PDB entry 6CGY | X-ray diffraction, 1.65 A resolution | chains A and H of the 3 polymer chains in the assembly

Chain A (and H):
Name: Beta-lactamase
Organism: Alicyclobacillus acidoterrestris (strain ATCC 49025 / DSM 3922 / CIP 106132 / NCIMB 13137 / GD3B)
Notes: chain H of this document is another copy of the same molecule, construct and numbering; everything in this record applies to it too
UniProt: T0BMH6 (T0BMH6_ALIAG); residues 2-283 here correspond to UniProt positions 1-282 (UniProt number = residue number - 1)
Chain sequence (282 residues; row label = number of the first residue in the row):
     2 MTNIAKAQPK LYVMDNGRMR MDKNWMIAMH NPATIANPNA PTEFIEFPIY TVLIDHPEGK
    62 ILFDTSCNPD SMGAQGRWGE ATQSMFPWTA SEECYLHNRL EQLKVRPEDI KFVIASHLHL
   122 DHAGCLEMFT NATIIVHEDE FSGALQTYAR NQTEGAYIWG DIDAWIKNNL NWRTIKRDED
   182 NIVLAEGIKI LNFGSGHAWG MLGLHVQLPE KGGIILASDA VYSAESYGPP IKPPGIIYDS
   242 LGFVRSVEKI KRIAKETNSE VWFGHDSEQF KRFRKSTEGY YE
Unresolved in the structure: 2-7
Metal / ion sites: Co2+ site 1: His-118, His-120, His-198, Asp-220 (together with phosphate ion); Co2+ site 2: Asp-122, His-123, Asp-220, His-266 (together with phosphate ion)
Reported in the primary citation:
  - Co2+ coordination: His-118, His-120, Asp-122, His-123, His-198, Asp-220, His-266
  - binding site for phosphate ion: Asp-122, Tyr-223
  - catalytic residues: Tyr-223 (by similarity / conservation)
  - self-association interface (contacts with another copy of this molecule): Pro-33 to Ala-41

Interface between chain A and chain H:
Pairs across the interface (28):
  Gln-9(A) / Gln-103(H)
  Lys-11(A) / Gln-103(H)  hydrogen bond (side chain-backbone)
  Tyr-13(A) / Tyr-281(H)
  Gln-103(A) / Gln-9(H)
  Gln-103(A) / Lys-11(H)  hydrogen bond (backbone-side chain)
  Leu-104(A) / Tyr-281(H)
  Lys-105(A) / Asp-56(H)  salt bridge
  Arg-275(A) / Glu-279(H)  hydrogen bond (side chain-backbone)
  Ser-277(A) / Tyr-281(H)  hydrogen bond (backbone-side chain)
  Ser-277(A) / Glu-283(H)
  Thr-278(A) / Tyr-281(H)
  Thr-278(A) / Glu-283(H)
  Glu-279(A) / Glu-211(H)
  Glu-279(A) / Arg-275(H)  hydrogen bond (backbone-side chain)
  Glu-279(A) / Gly-280(H)
  Glu-279(A) / Tyr-281(H)  hydrogen bond (backbone-backbone)
  Gly-280(A) / Glu-279(H)
  Gly-280(A) / Gly-280(H)
  Gly-280(A) / Tyr-281(H)
  Tyr-281(A) / Tyr-13(H)
  Tyr-281(A) / Leu-104(H)
  Tyr-281(A) / Ser-277(H)  hydrogen bond (side chain-backbone)
  Tyr-281(A) / Thr-278(H)
  Tyr-281(A) / Glu-279(H)  hydrogen bond (backbone-backbone)
  Tyr-281(A) / Gly-280(H)
  Tyr-281(A) / Tyr-281(H)  hydrophobic
  Glu-283(A) / Ser-277(H)
  Glu-283(A) / Thr-278(H)

Summary:
13 residues of chain A face 14 of chain H across their interface, with 8 hydrogen bonds and 1 salt bridge.
Among the polar pairs are Lys-105(A)/Asp-56(H), Lys-11(A)/Gln-103(H) and Arg-275(A)/Glu-279(H). His-118(A),
His-120(A), His-198(A) and Asp-220(A) form the Co2+ site 1. From the paper: the catalytic residue Tyr-223(A);
a binding site for phosphate ion at Asp-122(A) and Tyr-223(A).
Chain A and chain H are both Beta-lactamase (Alicyclobacillus acidoterrestris (strain ATCC 49025 / DSM 3922 /
CIP 106132 / NCIMB 13137 / GD3B)); the structure, Structure of the Quorum Quenching lactonase from
Alicyclobacillus acidoterrestris bound to a phosphate anion, was determined by X-ray diffraction together with
6CGZ and 6CH0 from the same study.
